Entry 2QB8 (X-ray diffraction, 1.90 A resolution); this record covers chain A.

# Chain A
Protein: Exopolyphosphatase
Source organism: Saccharomyces cerevisiae
Notes: EC 3.6.1.11
UniProtKB: P38698 (PPX1_YEAST); residue numbers follow UniProt; this construct covers 1-397
Amino-acid sequence (397 residues; numbered 1 to 397; the number before each row is that of its first residue):
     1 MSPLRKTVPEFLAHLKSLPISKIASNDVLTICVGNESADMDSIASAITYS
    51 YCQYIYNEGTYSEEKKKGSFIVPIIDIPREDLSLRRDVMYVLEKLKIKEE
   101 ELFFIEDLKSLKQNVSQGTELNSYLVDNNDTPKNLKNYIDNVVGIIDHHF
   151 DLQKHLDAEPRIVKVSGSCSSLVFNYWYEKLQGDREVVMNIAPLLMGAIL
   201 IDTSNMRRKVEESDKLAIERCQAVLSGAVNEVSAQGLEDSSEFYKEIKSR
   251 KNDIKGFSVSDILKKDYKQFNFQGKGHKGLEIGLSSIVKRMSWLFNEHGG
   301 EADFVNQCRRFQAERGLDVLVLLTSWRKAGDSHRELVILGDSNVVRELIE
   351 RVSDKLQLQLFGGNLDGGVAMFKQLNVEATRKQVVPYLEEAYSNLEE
Not modelled in the structure: 1-4
Bound ions: Mg2+: Asp41, Asp127, His148
Ligand contacts: ATP (adenosine-5'-triphosphate): His149, Asp266, Lys268, Ser286, Arg334, Thr380, Arg381, Lys382
Curated features (UniProtKB/Swiss-Prot):
  - binding site (Mg(2+)): Asp41, Asp127, His148
  - binding site (Mn(2+)): Asp41, Asp127, His148
  - binding site (ATP): His149, Ser286, Arg381

# In short
Ligands of chain A: ATP. Asp41, Asp127 and His148 coordinate Mg2+. Curated annotation (UniProt) lists 3
Mg2+-binding residues, 3 Mn2+-binding residues and 3 ATP-binding residues.
Chain A is Exopolyphosphatase (Saccharomyces cerevisiae); the structure, Saccharomyces cerevisiae cytosolic
exopolyphosphatase, ATP complex, was determined by X-ray diffraction, deposited together with 2QB6 and 2QB7.
